Entry 7TAH (electron microscopy, 2.30 A resolution); this record covers chains A and B of the 4 polymer chains in the assembly.

# Chain A
Name: viral protein 1
From: enterovirus D68
UniProtKB: A0A097BW12 (A0A097BW12_HED68); residues 1-296 here correspond to UniProt positions 565-860 (UniProt number = residue number + 564)
Sequence (296 residues; each row starts with the number of its first residue):
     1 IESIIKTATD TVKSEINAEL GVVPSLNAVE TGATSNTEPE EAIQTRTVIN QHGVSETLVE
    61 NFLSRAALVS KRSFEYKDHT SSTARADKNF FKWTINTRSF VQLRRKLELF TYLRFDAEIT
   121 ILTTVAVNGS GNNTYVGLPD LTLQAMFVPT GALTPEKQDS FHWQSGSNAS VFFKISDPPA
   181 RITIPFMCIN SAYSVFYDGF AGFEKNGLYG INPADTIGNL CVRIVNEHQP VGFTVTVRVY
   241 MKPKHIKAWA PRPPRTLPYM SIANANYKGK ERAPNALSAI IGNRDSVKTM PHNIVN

# Chain B
Name: viral protein 2
From: enterovirus D68
UniProtKB: A0A097BW12 (A0A097BW12_HED68); residues 10-247 here correspond to UniProt positions 79-316 (UniProt number = residue number + 69)
Sequence (238 residues; numbered 10 to 247; the number before each row is that of its first residue):
    10 SDRVLQLKLG NSAIVTQEAA NYCCAYGEWP NYLPDHEAVA IDKPTQPETA TDRFYTLKSV
    70 KWETGSTGWW WKLPDALNNI GMFGQNVQHH YLYRSGFLIH VQCNATKFHQ GALLVVAIPE
   130 HQRGAHNTNT SPGFDDIMKG EEGGTFNHPY VLDDGTSLAC ATIFPHQWIN LRTNNSATIV
   190 LPWMNAAPMD FPLRHNQWTL AIIPVVPLGT RTTSSMVPIT VSIAPMCCEF NGLRHAIT

# Chain A / chain B interface
Residue-residue contacts - 99 pairs, chain A then chain B:
  Val29(A) - Trp177(B)
  Glu30(A) - Gln176(B)
  Glu30(A) - Trp177(B)  hydrogen bond (backbone-backbone)
  Glu30(A) - Asn179(B)  hydrogen bond
  Glu30(A) - Thr182(B)  hydrogen bond
  Glu30(A) - Asn183(B)
  Thr31(A) - Ala29(B)
  Thr31(A) - Gln176(B)  hydrogen bond (backbone-side chain)
  Gly32(A) - His175(B)
  Tyr112(A) - Glu129(B)  hydrogen bond
  Tyr112(A) - Met193(B)
  Tyr112(A) - Asn194(B)
  Tyr112(A) - Ala195(B)
  Asn190(A) - Ala195(B)
  Asn190(A) - Ala196(B)
  Ser191(A) - Ala195(B)  hydrogen bond (backbone-backbone)
  Ala192(A) - Ala195(B)
  Ser194(A) - Ala195(B)
  Phe196(A) - Glu129(B)
  Phe196(A) - Gln131(B)
  Tyr197(A) - Glu129(B)
  Tyr197(A) - Gln131(B)  hydrogen bond (backbone-side chain)
  Tyr197(A) - His204(B)
  Asp198(A) - Lys81(B)  salt bridge
  Asp198(A) - Glu129(B)  hydrogen bond (backbone-side chain)
  Asp198(A) - His130(B)
  Asp198(A) - His204(B)
  Asp198(A) - Asn205(B)  hydrogen bond (backbone-backbone)
  Asp198(A) - Thr208(B)  hydrogen bond
  Gly199(A) - Arg203(B)
  Gly199(A) - His204(B)
  Phe200(A) - Gly142(B)
  Phe200(A) - Phe143(B)  hydrophobic
  Phe200(A) - Arg203(B)  hydrogen bond (backbone-backbone)
  Gly202(A) - Arg203(B)  hydrogen bond (backbone-side chain)
  Phe203(A) - Tyr100(B)  hydrophobic
  Phe203(A) - Phe200(B)  hydrophobic
  Phe203(A) - Arg203(B)  hydrogen bond (backbone-side chain)
  Glu204(A) - Arg203(B)  hydrogen bond (backbone-side chain)
  Lys205(A) - Phe143(B)
  Lys205(A) - Arg203(B)
  Tyr209(A) - His130(B)  hydrogen bond (side chain-backbone)
  Tyr209(A) - Gln131(B)
  Tyr209(A) - Arg132(B)  hydrogen bond (side chain-backbone)
  Tyr209(A) - Pro141(B)
  Tyr209(A) - Ile146(B)
  Gly210(A) - Gln131(B)
  Ala250(A) - Tyr35(B)
  Ala250(A) - Met193(B)  hydrophobic
  Pro251(A) - Ile172(B)
  Pro251(A) - Phe173(B)
  Arg252(A) - Pro128(B)  hydrogen bond (side chain-backbone)
  Arg252(A) - Glu129(B)  hydrogen bond (side chain-backbone)
  Arg252(A) - Ile172(B)
  Arg252(A) - Phe173(B)
  Pro253(A) - Thr165(B)
  Pro253(A) - Ser166(B)
  Pro253(A) - Cys169(B)
  Pro253(A) - Ala170(B)  hydrophobic
  Pro253(A) - Ile172(B)
  Pro253(A) - Phe173(B)
  Pro254(A) - Thr165(B)
  Pro254(A) - Ser166(B)
  Arg255(A) - Asp163(B)  hydrogen bond (side chain-backbone)
  Arg255(A) - Gly164(B)
  Thr256(A) - Gly164(B)  hydrogen bond (backbone-backbone)
  Thr256(A) - Thr165(B)  hydrogen bond (side chain-backbone)
  Thr256(A) - Ser166(B)
  Leu257(A) - Val160(B)  hydrophobic
  Leu257(A) - Gly164(B)  hydrogen bond (backbone-backbone)
  Met260(A) - Thr137(B)
  Met260(A) - Asn138(B)
  Ala263(A) - Ser140(B)
  Asn264(A) - Asn138(B)  hydrogen bond (side chain-backbone)
  Asn264(A) - Thr139(B)
  Asn264(A) - Ser140(B)  hydrogen bond
  Ala265(A) - Gly133(B)
  Ala265(A) - Asp163(B)
  Asn266(A) - Gly133(B)
  Asn266(A) - Ala134(B)  hydrogen bond (side chain-backbone)
  Asn266(A) - Thr137(B)  hydrogen bond (side chain-backbone)
  Asn266(A) - Asn138(B)
  Asn266(A) - Thr139(B)  hydrogen bond (side chain-backbone)
  Tyr267(A) - Gly133(B)
  Tyr267(A) - Ala134(B)  hydrogen bond (backbone-backbone)
  Tyr267(A) - His135(B)
  Tyr267(A) - Asn136(B)  hydrogen bond (backbone-backbone)
  Tyr267(A) - His157(B)  hydrogen bond
  Tyr267(A) - Val160(B)  hydrophobic
  Tyr267(A) - Asp162(B)
  Tyr267(A) - Asp163(B)
  Tyr267(A) - Gly164(B)
  Lys268(A) - Asn136(B)  hydrogen bond
  Leu277(A) - His135(B)
  Leu277(A) - His157(B)
  Leu277(A) - Tyr159(B)
  Leu277(A) - Val160(B)  hydrophobic
  Ser278(A) - Tyr159(B)
  Ile280(A) - Tyr159(B)  hydrogen bond (backbone-side chain)
Also at the interface, not in a pair above, chain A (43 interface residues in all): Thr111, Val195, Ser261, Ala279, Ile281
Also at the interface, not in a pair above, chain B (52 interface residues in all): Asn30, Ile127, Asn156, Leu161

# Summary
The interface between chain A and chain B involves 43 residues on one side and 52 on the other; the contacts
include 32 hydrogen bonds and 1 salt bridge. Polar contacts include Asp198(A)-Lys81(B), Glu30(A)-Asn179(B) and
Glu30(A)-Thr182(B).
Here chain A is viral protein 1 and chain B is viral protein 2, both from enterovirus D68. Entry 7TAH (Cryo-EM
structure of Human Enterovirus D68 US/MO/14-18947 strain in complex with inhibitor 11526091 (no/low
occupancy-no inhibitor ...) was determined by electron microscopy.
